PDB entry 8EHI | electron microscopy, 5.50 A resolution (low resolution: residue-level contacts below are approximate; hydrogen-bond / salt-bridge calls are withheld) | chains G and H of the 8 polymer chains in the assembly

# Chain G (and H)
Molecule: DNA-directed RNA polymerase subunit alpha
From: Escherichia coli
Notes: EC 2.7.7.6; chain H of this document is another copy of the same molecule, construct and numbering; everything in this record applies to it too
UniProt: P0A7Z6 (RPOA_ECO57); numbering as in UniProt (aligned over 1-234)
Amino-acid sequence (239 residues; each row starts with the number of its first residue):
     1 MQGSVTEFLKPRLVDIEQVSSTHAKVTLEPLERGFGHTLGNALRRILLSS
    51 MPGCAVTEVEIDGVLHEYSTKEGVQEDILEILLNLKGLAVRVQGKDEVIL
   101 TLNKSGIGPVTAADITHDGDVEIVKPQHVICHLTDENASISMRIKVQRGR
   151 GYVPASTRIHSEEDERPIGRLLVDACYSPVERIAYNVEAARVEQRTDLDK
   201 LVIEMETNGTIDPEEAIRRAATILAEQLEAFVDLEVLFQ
Not modelled in the structure: 1-7, 160-165, 232-239 (chain H: 1-4, 159-169, 236-239)
Sequence notes: expression tag (235-239)

# Chain G / chain H interface
Pairs across the interface (38; chain G residue first):
  F8(G) with S50(H)
  L9(G) with Q227(H)
  K10(G) with E226(H)
  P11(G) with Q227(H); A230(H)
  G34(G) with R45(H)
  F35(G) with S50(H); Q227(H)
  T38(G) with R45(H)
  R45(G) with G34(H); H37(H); T38(H)
  S50(G) with F35(H)
  R150(G) with V5(H); F8(H); E32(H)
  R218(G) with F231(H); D233(H)
  A221(G) with L228(H); F231(H)
  T222(G) with V232(H); D233(H)
  I223(G) with F35(H)
  L224(G) with L228(H)
  A225(G) with L228(H); V232(H)
  E226(G) with E235(H)
  Q227(G) with F8(H); L31(H); F35(H)
  L228(G) with L39(H); A221(H); L224(H); A225(H)
  F231(G) with L43(H); I217(H); R218(H); A221(H)
Interface residues without a listed pair, chain G (28 interface residues in all): L28, H37, L39, P52, I217, R219, E229, A230
Interface residues without a listed pair, chain H (34 interface residues in all): T6, E7, L9, K10, P11, L13, L28, I46, I223

# In short
Chain G and chain H form an interface of 28 and 34 residues respectively.
Both chains are DNA-directed RNA polymerase subunit alpha (Escherichia coli). Entry 8EHI (Cryo-EM structure of
his-elemental paused elongation complex with an unfolded TL (2)) was determined by electron microscopy
together with 8EG7, 8EG8, 8EGB, 8EH8, 8EH9, 8EHA and 8EHF from the same study.
